PDB entry 7X94 | electron microscopy, 4.00 A resolution | chains A and H of the 3 polymer chains in the assembly

# Chain A
Protein: Spike glycoprotein
Source organism: Severe acute respiratory syndrome coronavirus 2
UniProtKB: P0DTC2 (SPIKE_SARS2); numbering as in UniProt (aligned over 1-1208)
Chain sequence (1278 residues; each row starts with the number of its first residue):
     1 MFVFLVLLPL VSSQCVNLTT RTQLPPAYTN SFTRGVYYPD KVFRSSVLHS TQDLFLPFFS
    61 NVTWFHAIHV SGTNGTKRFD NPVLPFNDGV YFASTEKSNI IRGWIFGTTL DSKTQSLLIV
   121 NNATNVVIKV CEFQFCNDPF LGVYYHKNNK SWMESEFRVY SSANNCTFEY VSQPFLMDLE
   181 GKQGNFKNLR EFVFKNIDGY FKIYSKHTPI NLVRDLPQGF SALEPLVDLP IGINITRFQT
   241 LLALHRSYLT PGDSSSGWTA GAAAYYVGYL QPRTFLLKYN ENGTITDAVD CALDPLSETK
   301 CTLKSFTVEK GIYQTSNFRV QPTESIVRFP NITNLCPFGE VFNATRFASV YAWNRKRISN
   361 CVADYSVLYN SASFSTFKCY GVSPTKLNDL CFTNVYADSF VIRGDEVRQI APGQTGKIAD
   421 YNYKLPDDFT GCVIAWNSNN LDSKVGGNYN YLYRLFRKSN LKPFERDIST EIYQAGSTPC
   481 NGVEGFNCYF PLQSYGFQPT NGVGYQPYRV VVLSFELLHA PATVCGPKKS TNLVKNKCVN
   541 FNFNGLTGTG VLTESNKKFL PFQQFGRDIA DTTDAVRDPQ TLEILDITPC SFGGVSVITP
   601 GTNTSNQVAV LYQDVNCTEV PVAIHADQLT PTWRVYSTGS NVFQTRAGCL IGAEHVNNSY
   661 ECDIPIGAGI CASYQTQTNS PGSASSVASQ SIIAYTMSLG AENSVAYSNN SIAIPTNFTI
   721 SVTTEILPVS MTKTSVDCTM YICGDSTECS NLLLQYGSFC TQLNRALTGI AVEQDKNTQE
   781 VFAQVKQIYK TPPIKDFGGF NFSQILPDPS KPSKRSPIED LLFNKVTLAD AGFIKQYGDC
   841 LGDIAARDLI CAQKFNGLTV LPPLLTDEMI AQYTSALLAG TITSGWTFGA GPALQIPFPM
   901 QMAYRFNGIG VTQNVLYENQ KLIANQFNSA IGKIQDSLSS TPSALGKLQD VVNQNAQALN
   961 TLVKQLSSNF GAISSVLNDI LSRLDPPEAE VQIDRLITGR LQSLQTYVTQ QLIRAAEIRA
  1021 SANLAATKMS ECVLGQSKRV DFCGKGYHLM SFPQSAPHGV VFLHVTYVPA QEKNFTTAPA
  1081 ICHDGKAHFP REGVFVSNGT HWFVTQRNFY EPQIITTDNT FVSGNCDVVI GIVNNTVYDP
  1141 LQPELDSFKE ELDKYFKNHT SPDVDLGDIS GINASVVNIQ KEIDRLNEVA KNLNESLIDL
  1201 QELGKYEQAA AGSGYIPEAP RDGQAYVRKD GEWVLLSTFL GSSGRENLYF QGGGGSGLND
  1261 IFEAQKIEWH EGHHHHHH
Not modelled in the structure: 1-330, 529-1278
Construct notes: engineered mutation Gly682 (Arg in P0DTC2), Ser683 (Arg in P0DTC2), Ser685 (Arg in P0DTC2), Pro817 (Phe in P0DTC2), Pro892 (Ala in P0DTC2), Pro899 (Ala in P0DTC2), Pro942 (Ala in P0DTC2), Pro986 (Lys in P0DTC2), Pro987 (Val in P0DTC2); expression tag (1209-1278)
Curated features (UniProtKB/Swiss-Prot):
  - region: Asn280 to Cys301 (Putative superantigen), Arg403 to Asp405 (Integrin-binding motif), Asn448 to Phe456 (Immunodominant HLA epitope recognized by the CD8+), Pro681, Ala684 (Putative superantigen), Ser816 to Tyr837 (Fusion peptide 1), Lys835 to Phe855 (Fusion peptide 2), Asp1163 to Glu1202 (Heptad repeat 2)
  - site: Arg815, Ser816 (Cleavage)
  - glycosylation: Asn17 (N-linked (GlcNAc...) (complex) asparagine), Asn61 (N-linked (GlcNAc...) (hybrid) asparagine), Asn74 (N-linked (GlcNAc...) (complex) asparagine), Asn122 (N-linked (GlcNAc...) (hybrid) asparagine), Asn149 (N-linked (GlcNAc...) (complex) asparagine), Asn165 (N-linked (GlcNAc...) (complex) asparagine), Asn234 (N-linked (GlcNAc...) (high mannose) asparagine), Asn282 (N-linked (GlcNAc...) (complex) asparagine), Thr323 (O-linked (GalNAc) threonine), Ser325 (O-linked (HexNAc...) serine), Asn331 (N-linked (GlcNAc...) (complex) asparagine), Asn343 (N-linked (GlcNAc...) (complex) asparagine), Asn603 (N-linked (GlcNAc...) (hybrid) asparagine), Asn616 (N-linked (GlcNAc...) (complex) asparagine), Asn657 (N-linked (GlcNAc...) (complex) asparagine), Thr676 (O-linked (GlcNAc...) threonine), Thr678 (O-linked (GlcNAc...) threonine), Asn709 (N-linked (GlcNAc...) (high mannose) asparagine), Asn717 (N-linked (GlcNAc...) (hybrid) asparagine), Asn801 (N-linked (GlcNAc...) (hybrid) asparagine) and 6 more in UniProt
  - natural variant: Leu5 (L5F: In strain: Iota/B.1.526), Ser13 (S13I: In strain: Epsilon/B.1.427/B.1.429), Leu18 (L18F: In strain: Beta/B.1.351, Gamma/P.1 and 1 more), Thr19 (T19I: In strain: Omicron/BQ.1.1, Omicron/XBB.1.5 and 1 more; T19R: In strain: Delta/B.1.617.2, Omicron/BA.2 and 4 more), Thr20 (T20N: In strain: Gamma/P.1), Leu24 to Ala27 (sequence variant, change not given here; In strain: Omicron/BA.2, Omicron/BA.2.12.1 and 6 more), Pro26 (P26S: In strain: Gamma/P.1), Gln52 (Q52H: In strain: Omicron/EG.5.1), Ala67 (A67V: In strain: Eta/B.1.525, Omicron/BA.1), His69 to Val70 (deletion: In strain: Alpha/B.1.1.7, Eta/B.1.525 and 5 more), Gly75 (G75V: In strain: Lambda/C.37), Thr76 (T76I: In strain: Lambda/C.37), 82 further natural variant entries in UniProt
  - mutagenesis: His69 to Val70 (Increased incorporation of cleaved spike into virions), Asn121 (N121Q: Partial loss of biliverdin affinity), Arg190 (R190K: Partial loss of biliverdin affinity), Asn234 (N234Q: Increased resistance to neutralizing antibodies), Asn331 (N331Q: Reduced viral infectivity), Asn343 (N343Q: Reduced viral infectivity), Leu452 (L452R: Increased resistance to neutralizing antibodies. Decreases HLA binding to NF9 epitope. Increased binding affinity to human ACE2), Tyr453 (Y453F: Decreased HLA binding to NF9 epitope. Increased binding affinity to human ACE2), Ala475 (A475V: Increased resistance to neutralizing antibodies), Val483 (V483A: Increased resistance to neutralizing antibodies), Glu484 (E484D: Increased replication in human TMEM106B overexpressing cells), Phe490 (F490L: Increased resistance to neutralizing antibodies and human covalescent sera neutralization), 12 further mutagenesis entries in UniProt
Disulfides: Cys336-Cys361, Cys379-Cys432, Cys391-Cys525, Cys480-Cys488
Covalent attachments: N-acetylglucosamine (NAG) linked to Asn343

# Chain H
Protein: Ab712 heavy chain
Source organism: Homo sapiens
Chain sequence (268 residues; row label = number of the first residue in the row; numbers below 1 keep their minus sign (Met-23 is residue -23)):
   -23 MDPKGSLSWR ILLFLSLAFE LSYGQVQLVQ SGSELKKPGA SVKISCKASG YTFINHAINW
    37 VRQAPGQGLE WMGWINTNTG NPTYAPGFTG RFVFSLDTSV STAYLQISSL KAEDTAVYYC
    97 ARIPIRDYDY DGSGYYYFLD YWGQGTLVTV SSASTKGPSV FPLAPSSKST SGGTAALGCL
   157 VKDYFPEPVT VSWNSGALTS GVHTFPAVLQ SSGLYSLSSV VTVPSSSLGT QTYICNVNHK
   217 PSNTKVDKKV EPKSCENLYF QGHHHHHH
Not modelled in the structure: -23 to 0, 128-244
Disulfides: Cys22-Cys96

# Chain A / chain H interface
Pairs across the interface - 28 pairs, chain A then chain H:
  Arg403(A) - Asp105(H)
  Gly416(A) - Tyr106(H)  hydrogen bond (backbone-side chain)
  Lys417(A) - Asp105(H)
  Lys417(A) - Tyr106(H)
  Asp420(A) - Asn54(H)
  Asp420(A) - Arg102(H)  salt bridge
  Tyr421(A) - Asn31(H)
  Tyr421(A) - Arg102(H)  hydrogen bond
  Tyr453(A) - Tyr106(H)
  Tyr453(A) - Gly108(H)  hydrogen bond (side chain-backbone)
  Tyr453(A) - Ser109(H)
  Leu455(A) - Ile101(H)  hydrophobic
  Leu455(A) - Tyr106(H)
  Leu455(A) - Asp107(H)
  Phe456(A) - Pro100(H)
  Phe456(A) - Ile101(H)  hydrophobic
  Phe456(A) - Tyr112(H)  hydrophobic
  Arg457(A) - Asn31(H)  hydrogen bond (backbone-side chain)
  Lys458(A) - Asn31(H)  hydrogen bond (backbone-side chain)
  Ala475(A) - Val2(H)
  Ala475(A) - His32(H)
  Ala475(A) - Arg98(H)
  Gly476(A) - Gly26(H)
  Ser477(A) - Gln1(H)
  Phe486(A) - Tyr117(H)
  Tyr489(A) - Tyr112(H)
  Gln493(A) - Ser109(H)  hydrogen bond
  Gln493(A) - Tyr112(H)
Also at the interface, not in a pair above, chain A (22 interface residues in all): Thr415, Ser459, Asn460, Tyr473, Asn487, Phe490
Also at the interface, not in a pair above, chain H (19 interface residues in all): Tyr27, Phe114

# In short
Chain A and chain H form an interface of 22 and 19 residues respectively; the contacts include 6 hydrogen
bonds and 1 salt bridge. Among the polar pairs are Asp420(A)-Arg102(H), Gly416(A)-Tyr106(H) and
Tyr421(A)-Arg102(H). N-acetylglucosamine is covalently linked to Asn343(A).
Here chain A is Spike glycoprotein (Severe acute respiratory syndrome coronavirus 2) and chain H is Ab712
heavy chain (Homo sapiens). Entry 7X94 (The SARS-CoV-2 receptor binding domain bound with the Fab fragment of
a human neutralizing antibody Ab712) was determined by electron microscopy, deposited together with 7Y6L,
7Y6N, 7X93, 7X95 and 7X96.
